5BTN - chains A and F of the 8 polymer chains in the assembly; structure by X-ray diffraction, 2.50 A resolution.

[Chain A]
Molecule: DNA gyrase subunit A
Source organism: Mycobacterium tuberculosis (strain ATCC 25618 / H37Rv)
Notes: EC 5.99.1.3; fragment: GyrA 2-500 with IGSG C-terminal tag
UniProt: P9WG47 (GYRA_MYCTU); residue numbers follow UniProt; this construct covers 2-500
Chain sequence (503 residues; each row starts with the number of its first residue):
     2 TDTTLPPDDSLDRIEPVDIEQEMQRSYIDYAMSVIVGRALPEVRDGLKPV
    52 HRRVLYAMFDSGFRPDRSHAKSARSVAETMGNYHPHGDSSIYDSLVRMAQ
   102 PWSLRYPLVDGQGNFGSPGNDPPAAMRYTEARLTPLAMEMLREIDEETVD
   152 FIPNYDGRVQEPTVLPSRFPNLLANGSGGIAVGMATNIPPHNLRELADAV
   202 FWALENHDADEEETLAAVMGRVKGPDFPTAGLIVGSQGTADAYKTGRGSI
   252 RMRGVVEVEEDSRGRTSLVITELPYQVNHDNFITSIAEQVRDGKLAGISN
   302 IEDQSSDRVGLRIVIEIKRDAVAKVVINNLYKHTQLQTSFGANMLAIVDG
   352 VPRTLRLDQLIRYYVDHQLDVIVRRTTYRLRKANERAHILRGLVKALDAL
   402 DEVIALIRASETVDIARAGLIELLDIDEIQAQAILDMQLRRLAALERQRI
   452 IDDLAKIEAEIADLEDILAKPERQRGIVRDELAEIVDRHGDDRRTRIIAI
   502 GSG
Not modelled in the structure: 2-14, 502-504
Modified / non-standard residues: Tyr129 (O-phosphotyrosine; PTR)
Differences from the reference sequence: engineered mutation Ser90 (Ala in P9WG47); expression tag (501-504)
Curated features (UniProtKB/Swiss-Prot):
  - active site: Tyr129 (O-(5'-phospho-DNA)-tyrosine intermediate)
  - modified residue: Thr2 (N-acetylthreonine)
  - natural variant: Ser91 (S91P: Confers ciprofloxacin resistance, in clinical isolate), Asp94 (D94A: Confers ciprofloxacin resistance, in clinical isolate; D94G: Confers ciprofloxacin resistance, in clinical isolate; D94H: Confers ciprofloxacin resistance, in clinical isolate ...)
  - mutagenesis: Thr80 (T80A: Slight resistance to fluoroquinolones. Hypersusceptibile, 2- to 14-fold higher sensitivity to fluoroquinolones, 2- to 8-fold more efficient in fluoroquinolone-induced DNA cleavage ...), Gly88 (G88A: Confers fluoroquinolone resistance, IC(50) is 2- to 26-fold higher than wild-type ...), Asp94 (D94G/H: 25- 45-fold increased resistance to fluoroquinolones, 4- to 8-fold reduction in fluoroquinolone-induced DNA cleavage ...)

[Chain F]
Molecule: DNA substrate 24-mer TTACGTGCATAGTCATTCATGACC
Source organism: synthetic construct
Sequence (24 nucleotides; each row starts with the number of its first residue):
     1 TTACGTGCATAGTCATTCATGACC
Not modelled in the structure: 1-2, 24

[Chain A / chain F interface]
Residue-residue contacts (11):
  Tyr28(A) - DC18(F)  hydrogen bond to the phosphate
  Arg128(A) - DA11(F)  sugar contact
  Tyr129(A) - DA11(F)  sugar contact
  Ile181(A) - DC18(F)  base contact
  Ile181(A) - DA19(F)  base contact
  Ala182(A) - DC18(F)  sugar contact
  Ala182(A) - DA19(F)  sugar contact
  Gly184(A) - DA19(F)  hydrogen bond to the phosphate
  Met185(A) - DA19(F)  sugar contact
  Arg248(A) - DG21(F)  salt bridge to the phosphate
  Lys333(A) - DC23(F)  phosphate contact
Interface residues without a listed pair, chain A (14 interface residues in all): Tyr31, Pro124, Ala126, Val183, Ala186
Interface residues without a listed pair, chain F (8 interface residues in all): DT10, DG12, DT17

[Overview]
Chain A and chain F form an interface of 14 and 8 residues respectively, with 2 hydrogen bonds and 1 salt
bridge. Among the polar pairs are Tyr28(A)-DC18(F), Gly184(A)-DA19(F) and Arg248(A)-DG21(F). From UniProt:
active-site residue Tyr129(A) and 3 mutagenesis sites on chain A.
Chain A is DNA gyrase subunit A (Mycobacterium tuberculosis (strain ATCC 25618 / H37Rv)) and chain F is DNA
substrate 24-mer TTACGTGCATAGTCATTCATGACC (synthetic construct); the structure, Crystal structure of a
topoisomerase II complex, was determined by X-ray diffraction together with 5BS8, 5BTA, 5BTC, 5BTD, 5BTF,
5BTG, 5BTI and 5BTL from the same study.
